Entry 6I5N (X-ray diffraction, 1.98 A resolution); this record covers chains K and I of the 5 polymer chains in the assembly.

Chain K (and I):
Protein: Growth hormone receptor peptide
Notes: chain I of this document is another copy of the same molecule, construct and numbering; everything in this record applies to it too
Chain sequence (11 residues; each row starts with the number of its first residue; numbers below 1 keep their minus sign (Pro-4 is residue -4)):
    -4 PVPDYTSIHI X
Unresolved in the structure: -4 (chain I: fully traced)
Modified positions: Tyr0 (O-phosphotyrosine; PTR); VLM (valinylamine) at position 6
Ion coordination: Co2+: His4 (shared with 1 residue of chain A)

Chain K / chain I interface:
Pairs across the interface (16):
  Thr1(K) - Ile5(I)
  Ser2(K) - Ile5(I)
  Ser2(K) - VLM_6(I)  hydrogen bond (backbone-backbone)
  Ile3(K) - Ile3(I)  hydrophobic
  Ile3(K) - His4(I)
  Ile3(K) - Ile5(I)  hydrophobic
  His4(K) - Ser2(I)
  His4(K) - Ile3(I)
  His4(K) - His4(I)  hydrogen bond (backbone-backbone)
  His4(K) - VLM_6(I)
  Ile5(K) - Thr1(I)
  Ile5(K) - Ser2(I)
  Ile5(K) - Ile3(I)  hydrophobic
  VLM_6(K) - Pro-2(I)
  VLM_6(K) - Thr1(I)  hydrogen bond (backbone-side chain)
  VLM_6(K) - Ser2(I)  hydrogen bond (backbone-backbone)

Overview:
6 residues of chain K and 7 residues of chain I are in contact, with 4 hydrogen bonds. Polar pairs include
VLM_6(K)-Thr1(I), Ser2(K)-VLM_6(I) and His4(K)-His4(I).
Both chains are Growth hormone receptor peptide. Entry 6I5N (Crystal structure of SOCS2:Elongin C:Elongin B in
complex with growth hormone receptor peptide) was determined by X-ray diffraction (same publication as 6I4X
and 6I5J).
